1TQE - chains P and Q of the 5 polymer chains in the assembly; structure by X-ray diffraction, 2.70 A resolution.

# Chain P (and Q)
Name: Myocyte-specific enhancer factor 2B
Organism: Homo sapiens
Notes: chain Q of this document is another copy of the same molecule, construct and numbering; everything in this record applies to it too
UniProt: Q02080 (MEF2B_HUMAN); numbering as in UniProt (aligned over 1-93)
Chain sequence (93 residues; numbered 1 to 93; the number before each row is that of its first residue):
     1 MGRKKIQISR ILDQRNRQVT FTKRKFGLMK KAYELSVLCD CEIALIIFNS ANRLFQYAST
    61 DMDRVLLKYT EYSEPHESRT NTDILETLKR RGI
Not modelled in the structure: 1, 92-93
Curated features (UniProtKB/Swiss-Prot):
  - DNA-binding region: Ala58 to Glu86 (Mef2-type)

# How chain P and chain Q interact
Pairs across the interface - 139 pairs, chain P then chain Q:
  Gln7(P) - Leu38(Q)
  Ile8(P) - Val37(Q)  hydrophobic
  Ser9(P) - Val37(Q)
  Arg10(P) - Val37(Q)  hydrogen bond (backbone-backbone)
  Arg10(P) - Leu38(Q)
  Arg10(P) - Asp40(Q)  salt bridge
  Ile11(P) - Leu38(Q)  hydrogen bond (backbone-backbone)
  Arg17(P) - Cys39(Q)
  Phe21(P) - Leu35(Q)  hydrophobic
  Phe21(P) - Cys39(Q)  hydrophobic
  Phe21(P) - Cys41(Q)  hydrophobic
  Arg24(P) - Glu34(Q)  salt bridge
  Arg24(P) - Leu38(Q)
  Lys25(P) - Leu35(Q)
  Lys25(P) - Glu77(Q)  salt bridge
  Phe26(P) - Arg79(Q)
  Phe26(P) - Ile84(Q)  hydrophobic
  Phe26(P) - Thr87(Q)
  Phe26(P) - Leu88(Q)  hydrophobic
  Leu28(P) - Leu28(Q)
  Leu28(P) - Lys31(Q)
  Leu28(P) - Ala32(Q)
  Leu28(P) - Leu35(Q)  hydrophobic
  Met29(P) - Arg79(Q)
  Lys31(P) - Leu28(Q)
  Ala32(P) - Leu28(Q)
  Tyr33(P) - Ile8(Q)
  Tyr33(P) - Asn81(Q)
  Tyr33(P) - Leu85(Q)
  Glu34(P) - Arg24(Q)  salt bridge
  Leu35(P) - Phe21(Q)  hydrophobic
  Leu35(P) - Lys25(Q)
  Leu35(P) - Leu28(Q)  hydrophobic
  Ser36(P) - Asn81(Q)  hydrogen bond
  Val37(P) - Ile8(Q)  hydrophobic
  Val37(P) - Ser9(Q)
  Val37(P) - Arg10(Q)  hydrogen bond (backbone-backbone)
  Leu38(P) - Gln7(Q)
  Leu38(P) - Arg10(Q)
  Leu38(P) - Ile11(Q)  hydrogen bond (backbone-backbone)
  Leu38(P) - Arg17(Q)
  Leu38(P) - Arg24(Q)
  Cys39(P) - Arg17(Q)
  Cys39(P) - Phe21(Q)  hydrogen bond (side chain-backbone)
  Asp40(P) - Arg10(Q)  salt bridge
  Asp40(P) - Ser50(Q)  hydrogen bond
  Cys41(P) - Phe21(Q)  hydrophobic
  Cys41(P) - Phe48(Q)
  Cys41(P) - Asn49(Q)
  Glu42(P) - Ile46(Q)
  Glu42(P) - Ile47(Q)
  Glu42(P) - Phe48(Q)  hydrogen bond (backbone-backbone)
  Ile43(P) - Leu45(Q)  hydrophobic
  Ile43(P) - Ile46(Q)
  Ile43(P) - Ile47(Q)  hydrophobic
  Ala44(P) - Leu45(Q)
  Ala44(P) - Ile46(Q)  hydrogen bond (backbone-backbone)
  Leu45(P) - Ile43(Q)  hydrophobic
  Leu45(P) - Ala44(Q)
  Leu45(P) - Leu45(Q)  hydrophobic
  Ile46(P) - Glu42(Q)
  Ile46(P) - Ile43(Q)
  Ile46(P) - Ala44(Q)  hydrogen bond (backbone-backbone)
  Ile46(P) - Val65(Q)  hydrophobic
  Ile46(P) - Leu66(Q)  hydrophobic
  Ile46(P) - Tyr69(Q)  hydrophobic
  Ile47(P) - Glu42(Q)
  Ile47(P) - Ile43(Q)  hydrophobic
  Phe48(P) - Cys41(Q)
  Phe48(P) - Glu42(Q)  hydrogen bond (backbone-backbone)
  Phe48(P) - Val65(Q)
  Phe48(P) - Lys68(Q)
  Phe48(P) - Tyr72(Q)  hydrophobic
  Asn49(P) - Cys41(Q)
  Ser50(P) - Asp40(Q)  hydrogen bond
  Asn52(P) - Lys68(Q)
  Asn52(P) - Tyr72(Q)  hydrogen bond (backbone-side chain)
  Arg53(P) - Tyr72(Q)
  Leu54(P) - Tyr69(Q)  hydrophobic
  Leu54(P) - Tyr72(Q)  hydrogen bond (backbone-side chain)
  Leu54(P) - His76(Q)
  Leu54(P) - Glu77(Q)
  Phe55(P) - Glu77(Q)
  Gln56(P) - Tyr69(Q)  hydrogen bond
  Gln56(P) - His76(Q)
  Gln56(P) - Glu77(Q)  hydrogen bond (backbone-backbone)
  Gln56(P) - Ser78(Q)
  Gln56(P) - Arg79(Q)  hydrogen bond (backbone-backbone)
  Tyr57(P) - Arg79(Q)
  Tyr57(P) - Thr80(Q)
  Tyr57(P) - Asn81(Q)  hydrogen bond
  Ala58(P) - Arg79(Q)  hydrogen bond (backbone-backbone)
  Ala58(P) - Thr80(Q)
  Ala58(P) - Asn81(Q)
  Ser59(P) - Thr80(Q)
  Ser59(P) - Asn81(Q)
  Thr60(P) - Thr80(Q)
  Met62(P) - Tyr69(Q)
  Val65(P) - Ile46(Q)  hydrophobic
  Val65(P) - Phe48(Q)
  Leu66(P) - Tyr69(Q)  hydrophobic
  Lys68(P) - Phe48(Q)
  Lys68(P) - Asn52(Q)
  Tyr69(P) - Ile46(Q)  hydrophobic
  Tyr69(P) - Phe48(Q)  hydrophobic
  Tyr69(P) - Leu54(Q)  hydrophobic
  Tyr69(P) - Gln56(Q)  hydrogen bond
  Tyr69(P) - Met62(Q)
  Tyr69(P) - Leu66(Q)  hydrophobic
  Tyr72(P) - Asn52(Q)
  Tyr72(P) - Leu54(Q)
  Glu74(P) - Leu54(Q)
  Pro75(P) - Leu54(Q)
  Pro75(P) - Gln56(Q)
  His76(P) - Arg53(Q)  hydrogen bond
  His76(P) - Leu54(Q)  hydrogen bond (backbone-backbone)
  Glu77(P) - Lys25(Q)  salt bridge
  Glu77(P) - Leu54(Q)
  Glu77(P) - Phe55(Q)
  Glu77(P) - Gln56(Q)  hydrogen bond (backbone-backbone)
  Ser78(P) - Gln56(Q)  hydrogen bond
  Arg79(P) - Phe26(Q)
  Arg79(P) - Met29(Q)
  Arg79(P) - Gln56(Q)  hydrogen bond (backbone-backbone)
  Arg79(P) - Tyr57(Q)
  Arg79(P) - Ala58(Q)  hydrogen bond (backbone-backbone)
  Thr80(P) - Ala58(Q)
  Thr80(P) - Ser59(Q)
  Thr80(P) - Thr60(Q)
  Asn81(P) - Tyr33(Q)
  Asn81(P) - Ser36(Q)  hydrogen bond
  Asn81(P) - Tyr57(Q)  hydrogen bond
  Asn81(P) - Ala58(Q)
  Asn81(P) - Ser59(Q)  hydrogen bond (side chain-backbone)
  Ile84(P) - Met29(Q)
  Ile84(P) - Lys30(Q)
  Ile84(P) - Tyr33(Q)  hydrophobic
  Ile84(P) - Tyr57(Q)  hydrophobic
  Leu85(P) - Tyr33(Q)
Also at the interface, not in a pair above, chain P (62 interface residues in all): Ile6, Thr20, Lys30, Ser73, Leu88
Also at the interface, not in a pair above, chain Q (60 interface residues in all): Ile6, Thr20

# In short
62 residues of chain P and 60 residues of chain Q are in contact, with 29 hydrogen bonds and 6 salt bridges.
Polar pairs include Arg10(P)-Asp40(Q), Arg24(P)-Glu34(Q) and Lys25(P)-Glu77(Q).
Chain P and chain Q are both Myocyte-specific enhancer factor 2B (Homo sapiens); the structure, Mechanism of
recruitment of class II histone deacetylases by myocyte enhancer factor-2, was determined by X-ray
diffraction.
